Entry 8VVF (electron microscopy, 3.00 A resolution); this record covers chains C and B of the 5 polymer chains in the assembly.

Chain C:
Molecule: Guanine nucleotide-binding protein G(I)/G(S)/G(T) subunit beta-1
Source organism: Homo sapiens
UniProt: P62873 (GBB1_HUMAN); residue numbers follow UniProt; this construct covers 1-340
Chain sequence (340 residues; numbered 1 to 340; the number before each row is that of its first residue):
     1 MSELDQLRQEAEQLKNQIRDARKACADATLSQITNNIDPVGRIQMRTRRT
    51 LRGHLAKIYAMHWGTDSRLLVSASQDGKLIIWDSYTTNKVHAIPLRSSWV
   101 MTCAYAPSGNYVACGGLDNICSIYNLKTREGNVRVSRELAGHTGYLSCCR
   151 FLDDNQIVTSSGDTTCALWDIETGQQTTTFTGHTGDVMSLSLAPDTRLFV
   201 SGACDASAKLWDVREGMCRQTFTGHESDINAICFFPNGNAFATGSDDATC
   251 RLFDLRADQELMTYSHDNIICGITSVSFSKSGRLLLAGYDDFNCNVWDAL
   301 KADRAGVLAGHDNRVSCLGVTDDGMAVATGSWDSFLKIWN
Unresolved in the structure: 1
Curated features (UniProtKB/Swiss-Prot):
  - modified residue: S2 (N-acetylserine), H266 (Phosphohistidine)

Chain B:
Molecule: Guanine nucleotide-binding protein G(i) subunit alpha-1
Source organism: Homo sapiens
UniProt: P63096 (GNAI1_HUMAN); numbering as in UniProt (aligned over 1-354)
Chain sequence (354 residues; each row starts with the number of its first residue):
     1 MGCTLSAEDKAAVERSKMIDRNLREDGEKAAREVKLLLLGAGESGKSTIV
    51 KQMKIIHEAGYSEEECKQYKAVVYSNTIQSIIAIIRAMGRLKIDFGDSAR
   101 ADDARQLFVLAGAAEEGFMTAELAGVIKRLWKDSGVQACFNRSREYQLND
   151 SAAYYLNDLDRIAQPNYIPTQQDVLRTRVKTTGIVETHFTFKDLHFKMFD
   201 VGGQRSERKKWIHCFEGVTAIIFCVALSDYDLVLAEDEEMNRMHESMKLF
   251 DSICNNKWFTDTSIILFLNKKDLFEEKIKKSPLTICYPEYAGSNTYEEAA
   301 AYIQCQFEDLNKRKDTKEIYTHFTCATDTKNVQFVFDAVTDVIIKNNLKD
   351 CGLF
Unresolved in the structure: 1-4, 53-179
Curated features (UniProtKB/Swiss-Prot):
  - region: K35 to T48 (G1 motif), D173 to T181 (G2 motif), F196 to R205 (G3 motif), I265 to D272 (G4 motif), T324 to T329 (G5 motif)
  - binding site (GTP): E43 to T48, S151, L175 to T181, D200 to Q204, N269 to D272, A326
  - binding site (Mg(2+)): S47, T181
  - modified residue: R178 (ADP-ribosylarginine), Q204 (Deamidated glutamine), C351 (ADP-ribosylcysteine)
  - lipidation: G2 (N-myristoyl glycine), C3 (S-palmitoyl cysteine)

Chain C / chain B interface:
Contacting residue pairs (45; chain C residue first):
  G53(C) - L23(B)
  L55(C) - L23(B)
  L55(C) - G27(B)
  K57(C) - H213(B)  hydrogen bond (side chain-backbone)
  K57(C) - E216(B)
  Y59(C) - H213(B)  hydrogen bond
  Y59(C) - C214(B)
  K78(C) - L23(B)
  I80(C) - L23(B)  hydrophobic
  N88(C) - A12(B)  hydrogen bond (side chain-backbone)
  N88(C) - V13(B)
  N88(C) - S16(B)
  K89(C) - S16(B)  hydrogen bond (backbone-side chain)
  K89(C) - I19(B)
  K89(C) - D20(B)  salt bridge
  V90(C) - R15(B)  hydrogen bond (backbone-side chain)
  H91(C) - R15(B)
  W99(C) - I184(B)
  W99(C) - E186(B)  hydrogen bond
  W99(C) - F199(B)  hydrophobic
  W99(C) - C214(B)
  W99(C) - F215(B)  hydrophobic
  L117(C) - G183(B)
  L117(C) - I184(B)  hydrophobic
  L117(C) - Q204(B)  hydrogen bond (backbone-side chain)
  L117(C) - W211(B)  hydrophobic
  D118(C) - T181(B)  hydrogen bond (backbone-side chain)
  N119(C) - T181(B)
  N119(C) - T182(B)  hydrogen bond (side chain-backbone)
  N119(C) - G183(B)
  N119(C) - Q204(B)  hydrogen bond
  I120(C) - K180(B)
  I120(C) - T181(B)
  G144(C) - Q204(B)
  Y145(C) - Q204(B)  hydrogen bond (backbone-side chain)
  Y145(C) - S206(B)
  Y145(C) - K210(B)
  G162(C) - S206(B)
  D186(C) - S206(B)
  D186(C) - E207(B)  hydrogen bond (side chain-backbone)
  M188(C) - K210(B)
  C204(C) - E207(B)  hydrogen bond
  D228(C) - K210(B)  salt bridge
  R314(C) - W258(B)
  W332(C) - W258(B)  hydrophobic
Other interface residues (no listed pair), chain C (31 interface residues in all): Q75, A92, M101, H142, T143, N230, D246
Other interface residues (no listed pair), chain B (30 interface residues in all): R24, D26, G203, K209, K257

Summary:
The interface between chain C and chain B involves 31 residues on one side and 30 on the other; the contacts
include 13 hydrogen bonds and 2 salt bridges. Polar pairs include K89(C)-D20(B), D228(C)-K210(B) and
K57(C)-H213(B).
Chain C is Guanine nucleotide-binding protein G(I)/G(S)/G(T) subunit beta-1 and chain B is Guanine
nucleotide-binding protein G(i) subunit alpha-1, both from Homo sapiens; the structure, Kappa opioid
receptor:Galphai protein in complex with inverse agonist JDTic, was determined by electron microscopy,
deposited together with 8VVE, 8VVG and 9D61.
